PDB entry 2BCC | X-ray diffraction, 3.50 A resolution | chains C and G of the 10 polymer chains in the assembly

== Chain C ==
Protein: Ubiquinol cytochrome C oxidoreductase
Source organism: Gallus gallus
Notes: EC 1.10.2.2
UniProtKB: P18946 (CYB_CHICK); residue numbers follow UniProt; this construct covers 1-380
Chain sequence (380 residues; row label = number of the first residue in the row):
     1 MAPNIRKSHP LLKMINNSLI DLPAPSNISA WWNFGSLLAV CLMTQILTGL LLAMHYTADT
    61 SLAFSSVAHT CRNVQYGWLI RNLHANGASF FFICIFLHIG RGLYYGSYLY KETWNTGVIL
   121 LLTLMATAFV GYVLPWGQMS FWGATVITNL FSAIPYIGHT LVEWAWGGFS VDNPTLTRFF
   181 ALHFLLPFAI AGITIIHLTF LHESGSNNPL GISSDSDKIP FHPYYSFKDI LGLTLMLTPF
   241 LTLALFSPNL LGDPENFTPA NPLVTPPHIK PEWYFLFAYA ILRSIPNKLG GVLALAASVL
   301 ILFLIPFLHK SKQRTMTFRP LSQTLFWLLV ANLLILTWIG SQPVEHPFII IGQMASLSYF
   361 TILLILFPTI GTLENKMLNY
Disordered / not traced: 1
Ion coordination: heme Fe site 1: His84, His183; heme Fe site 2: His98, His197
Ligand contacts:
  - heme (HEM), molecule 1: Trp31, Trp32, Asn33, Phe34, Gly35, Ser36, Leu38, Ala39, Ile95, His98, Ile99, Arg101, Ser107, Tyr108, Tyr110, Thr113, Trp114, Gly117, Val118, Leu120, Leu121, Ile190, Thr194, His197, Leu198, Leu201, Ser206, Asn207, Asn208
  - heme (HEM), molecule 2: Leu42, Gln45, Ile46, Gly49, Leu50, Leu52, Ala53, Tyr56, Val67, Arg81, His84, Ala85, Ala88, Phe91, Leu124, Thr127, Ala128, Gly131, Tyr132, Leu134, Pro135, Phe180, His183, Phe184, Pro187, Ile190, Tyr274
  - stigmatellin (SIG): Leu122, Met125, Ala126, Phe129, Val130, Met139, Gly143, Val146, Ile147, Thr148, Phe151, Phe179, Leu182, Ile269, Lys270, Pro271, Glu272, Phe275, Ala278, Tyr279, Leu282, Leu295
  - ubiquinone-10 (U10): Ile15, Ser18, Leu22, Ser36, Ala39, Leu198, Leu201, His202, Ser206, Phe221, Asp229
Curated features (UniProtKB/Swiss-Prot):
  - binding site (heme b): His84, His98, His183, His197
  - binding site (a ubiquinone): His202
What the authors report for this chain:
  - binding site for stigmatellin: Met125, Ala126 to Phe129, Pro271, Phe275
  - conformationally variable residues (side-chain flip): Tyr279
  - contacts within the chain: Tyr279-Arg283

== Chain G ==
Protein: Ubiquinol cytochrome C oxidoreductase
Source organism: Gallus gallus
Notes: EC 1.10.2.2
Chain sequence (81 residues; numbered 1 to 81; the number before each row is that of its first residue):
     1 GRQFGHLTRV RHLITYSLSP FEQRPFPHYF SKGVPNVWRR LRACILRVAP PFLAFYLLYT
    61 WGTQEFEKSK RKNPAAYVND R
Disordered / not traced: 1, 80-81

== Chain C / chain G interface ==
Residue-residue contacts (25; chain C residue first):
  Pro23(C) with Arg2(G); Phe4(G), hydrophobic
  Asp215(C) with Leu7(G)
  Lys218(C) with Phe4(G)
  Pro320(C) with Arg47(G)
  Gln323(C) with Arg47(G)
  Thr324(C) with Arg47(G)
  Trp327(C) with Val48(G); Pro51(G), hydrophobic; Phe52(G), hydrophobic
  Leu328(C) with Pro51(G), hydrophobic
  Val330(C) with Phe52(G), hydrophobic
  Ala331(C) with Phe52(G), hydrophobic
  Ile335(C) with Phe55(G), hydrophobic; Leu58(G), hydrophobic
  Trp338(C) with Leu58(G); Tyr59(G); Thr63(G)
  Glu345(C) with Phe66(G)
  Pro347(C) with Trp61(G); Gly62(G); Phe66(G), hydrophobic
  Phe348(C) with Phe66(G), hydrophobic
  Ile351(C) with Leu58(G), hydrophobic; Trp61(G), hydrophobic
Interface residues without a listed pair, chain C (23 interface residues in all): Asp21, His202, Glu203, Ile219, Pro220, Gln342, Pro343
Interface residues without a listed pair, chain G (18 interface residues in all): Gln3, Thr8, Cys44, Glu65

== Overview ==
Chain C and chain G form an interface of 23 and 18 residues respectively. Chain C binds heme, ubiquinone-10
and stigmatellin. Curated annotation (UniProt) lists 4 heme b-binding residues and ubiquinone-binding residue
His202(C) on chain C. From the paper: a binding site for stigmatellin at Met125(C), Ala126(C) and Pro271(C)
among others; conformational variability at Tyr279(C).
Here chain C is Ubiquinol cytochrome C oxidoreductase and chain G is Ubiquinol cytochrome C oxidoreductase,
both from Gallus gallus. Entry 2BCC (Stigmatellin-bound cytochrome BC1 complex from chicken) was determined by
X-ray diffraction, deposited together with 1BCC and 3BCC.
